Entry 6KBC (X-ray diffraction, 1.99 A resolution); this record covers chain A.

# Chain A
Name: CghA
From: Chaetomium globosum (strain ATCC 6205 / CBS 148.51 / DSM 1962 / NBRC 6347 / NRRL 1970)
Reference sequence: Q2HBN6 (Q2HBN6_CHAGB); residues 1-395 here correspond to UniProt positions 109-503 (UniProt number = residue number + 108)
Amino-acid sequence (405 residues; each row starts with the number of its first residue):
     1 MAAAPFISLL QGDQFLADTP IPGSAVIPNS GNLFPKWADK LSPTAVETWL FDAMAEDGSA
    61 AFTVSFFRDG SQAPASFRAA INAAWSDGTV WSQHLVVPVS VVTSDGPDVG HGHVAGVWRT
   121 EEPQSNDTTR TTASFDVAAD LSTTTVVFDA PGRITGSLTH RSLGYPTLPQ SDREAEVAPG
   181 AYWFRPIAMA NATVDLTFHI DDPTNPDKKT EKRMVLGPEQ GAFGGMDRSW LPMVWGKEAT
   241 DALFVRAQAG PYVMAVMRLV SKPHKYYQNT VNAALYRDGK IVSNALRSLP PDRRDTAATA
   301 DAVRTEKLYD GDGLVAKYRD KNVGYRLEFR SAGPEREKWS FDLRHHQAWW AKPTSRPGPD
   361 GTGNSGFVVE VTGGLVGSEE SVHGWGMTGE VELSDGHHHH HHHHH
Disordered / not traced: 1-4, 122-129, 202-208, 398-405
Differences from the reference sequence: expression tag (396-405)
Residues lining bound ligands: WK1 ((2S)-3-[(2S,4E)-4-[[(1R,2S,4aR,6S,8R,8aS)-2-[(E)-but-2-en-2-yl]-6,8-dimethyl-1,2,4a,5,6,7,8,8a-octahydronaphthalen-1-yl]-oxidanyl-methylidene]-3,5-bis(oxidanylidene)pyrrolidin-2-yl]-2-methyl-2-oxidanyl-propanoic acid): Thr-48, Leu-50, Ser-65, Phe-67, Ala-80, Asn-82, His-94, Trp-183, Leu-231, Trp-235, Ala-242, Phe-244, Met-257, Leu-259, Trp-350, Lys-352, Asn-364, Gly-389, Val-391
Reported in the primary citation:
  - binding site for WK1: Ser-65, Asn-82, His-94, Trp-183, Trp-235, Ala-242, Met-257, Lys-352, Asn-364, Val-391
  - catalytic residues: Ser-65, Asn-82, Asn-364 (proposed by the authors, not directly observed)
  - conformationally variable residues (loop rearrangement, side-chain flip): Trp-183, Trp-235, Lys-352
  - mutagenesis - S65A, N82A, A242N/M257V/V391L: decreased catalytic activity
  - mutagenesis - W183A/W235A, W235A, A242S/M257V (8.53 +/- 0.59 min-1), N364A: decreased catalytic activity on 8
  - specificity-determining residues: Ala-242, Met-257, Val-391
  - mutagenesis - W183A: unchanged catalytic activity on 8

# In short
Chain A binds compound WK1. The paper reports catalytic residues Ser-65, Asn-82 and Asn-364; W183A/W235A,
W235A and A242S/M257V, among others, reduce catalytic activity on 8; 8 substitutions were tested in all.
Chain A is CghA (Chaetomium globosum (strain ATCC 6205 / CBS 148.51 / DSM 1962 / NBRC 6347 / NRRL 1970)); the
structure, Crystal structure of CghA with Sch210972, was determined by X-ray diffraction, deposited together
with 6KAW.
